Entry 7NPU (electron microscopy, 4.48 A resolution (low resolution: residue-level contacts below are approximate; hydrogen-bond / salt-bridge calls are withheld)); this record covers chains C1 and C2 of the 24 polymer chains in the assembly.

[Chain C1 (and C2)]
Molecule: ESX-5 secretion system protein EccC5
Source organism: Mycobacterium tuberculosis (strain ATCC 25618 / H37Rv)
Notes: chain C2 of this document is another copy of the same molecule, construct and numbering; everything in this record applies to it too
UniProtKB: P9WNA5 (ECCC5_MYCTU); residues 1-1391 here = UniProt positions 1-1391
Amino-acid sequence (1391 residues; row label = number of the first residue in the row):
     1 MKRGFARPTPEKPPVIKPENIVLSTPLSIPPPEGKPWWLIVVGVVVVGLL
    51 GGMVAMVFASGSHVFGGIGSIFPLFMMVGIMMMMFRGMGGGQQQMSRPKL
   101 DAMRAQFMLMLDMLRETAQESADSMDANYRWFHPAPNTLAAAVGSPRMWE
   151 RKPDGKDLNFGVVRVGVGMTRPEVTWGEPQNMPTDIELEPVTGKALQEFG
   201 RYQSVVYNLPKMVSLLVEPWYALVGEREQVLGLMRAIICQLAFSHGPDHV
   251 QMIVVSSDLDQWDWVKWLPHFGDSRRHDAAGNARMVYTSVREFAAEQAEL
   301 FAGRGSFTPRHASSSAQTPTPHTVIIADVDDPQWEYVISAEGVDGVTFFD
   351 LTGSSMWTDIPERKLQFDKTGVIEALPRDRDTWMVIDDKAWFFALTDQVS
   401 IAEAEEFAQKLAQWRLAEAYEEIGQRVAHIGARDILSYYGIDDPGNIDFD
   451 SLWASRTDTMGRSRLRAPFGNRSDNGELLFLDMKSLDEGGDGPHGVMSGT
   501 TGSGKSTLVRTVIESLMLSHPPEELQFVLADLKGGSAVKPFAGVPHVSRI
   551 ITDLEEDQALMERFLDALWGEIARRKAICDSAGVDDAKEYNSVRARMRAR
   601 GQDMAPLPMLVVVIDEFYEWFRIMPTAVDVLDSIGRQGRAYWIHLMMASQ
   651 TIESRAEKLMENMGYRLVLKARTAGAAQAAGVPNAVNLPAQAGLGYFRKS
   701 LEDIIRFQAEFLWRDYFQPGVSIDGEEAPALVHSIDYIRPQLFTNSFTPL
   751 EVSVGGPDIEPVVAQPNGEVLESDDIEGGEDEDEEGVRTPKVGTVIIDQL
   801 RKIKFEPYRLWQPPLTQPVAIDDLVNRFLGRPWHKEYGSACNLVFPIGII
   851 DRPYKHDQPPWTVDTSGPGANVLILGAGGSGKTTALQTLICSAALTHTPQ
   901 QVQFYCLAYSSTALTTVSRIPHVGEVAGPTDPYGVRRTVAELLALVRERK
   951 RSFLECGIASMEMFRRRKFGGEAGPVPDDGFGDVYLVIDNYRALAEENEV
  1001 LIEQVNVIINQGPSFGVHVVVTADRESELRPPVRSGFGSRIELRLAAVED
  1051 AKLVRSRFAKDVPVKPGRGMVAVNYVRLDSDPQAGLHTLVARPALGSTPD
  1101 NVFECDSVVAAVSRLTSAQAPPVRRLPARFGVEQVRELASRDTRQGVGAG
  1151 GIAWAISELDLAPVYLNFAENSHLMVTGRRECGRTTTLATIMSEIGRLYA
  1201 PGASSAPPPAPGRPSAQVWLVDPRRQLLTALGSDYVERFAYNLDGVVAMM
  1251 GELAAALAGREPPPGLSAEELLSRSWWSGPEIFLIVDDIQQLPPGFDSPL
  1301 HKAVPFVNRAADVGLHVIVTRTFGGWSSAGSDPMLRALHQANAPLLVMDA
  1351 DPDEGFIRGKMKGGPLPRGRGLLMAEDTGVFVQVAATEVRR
Not modelled in the structure: 275-284, 417-1391
Curated features (UniProtKB/Swiss-Prot):
  - binding site (ATP): Gly499 to Ser506, Gly876 to Thr883, Gly1178 to Thr1185

[How chain C1 and chain C2 interact]
Contacting residue pairs (26; chain C1 residue first):
  Pro36(C1) with Met88(C2)
  Trp38(C1) with Gly87(C2); Met88(C2)
  Val46(C1) with Met76(C2)
  Leu49(C1) with Phe72(C2); Phe75(C2); Met76(C2)
  Leu50(C1) with Met53(C2); Met76(C2)
  Met53(C1) with Phe65(C2); Phe72(C2); Pro73(C2); Met76(C2)
  Met56(C1) with Phe72(C2)
  Ser60(C1) with Ser62(C2)
  Ser62(C1) with Ser60(C2); Ser62(C2)
  Phe72(C1) with Met56(C2)
  Met76(C1) with Leu49(C2); Met53(C2); Met76(C2)
  Met83(C1) with Gly43(C2)
  Arg86(C1) with Met88(C2); Gly89(C2)
  Gly89(C1) with Gly90(C2); Gly91(C2)
Also at the interface, not in a pair above, chain C1 (25 interface residues in all): Leu39, Val42, Gly43, Val57, Val64, Phe65, Gly69, Pro73, Gly79, Ile80, Gly90
Also at the interface, not in a pair above, chain C2 (28 interface residues in all): Pro36, Leu39, Val42, Val46, Leu50, Gly52, Val57, Val64, Gly79, Ile80, Met82, Met83

[Summary]
Chain C1 and chain C2 form an interface of 25 and 28 residues respectively. UniProt lists 24 ATP-binding
residues on chain C1.
Both chains are ESX-5 secretion system protein EccC5 (Mycobacterium tuberculosis (strain ATCC 25618 / H37Rv)).
Entry 7NPU (MycP5-free ESX-5 inner membrane complex, state I) was determined by electron microscopy (same
publication as 7NP7, 7NPR, 7NPV, 7NPS and 7NPT).
